PDB entry 8E39 | electron microscopy, 3.10 A resolution | chains A and C of the 4 polymer chains in the assembly

== Chain A ==
Name: VP1
Organism: Human enterovirus 71
Reference sequence: G9I191 (G9I191_HE71); residues 1-297 here correspond to UniProt positions 566-862 (UniProt number = residue number + 565)
Chain sequence (297 residues; numbered 1 to 297; the number before each row is that of its first residue):
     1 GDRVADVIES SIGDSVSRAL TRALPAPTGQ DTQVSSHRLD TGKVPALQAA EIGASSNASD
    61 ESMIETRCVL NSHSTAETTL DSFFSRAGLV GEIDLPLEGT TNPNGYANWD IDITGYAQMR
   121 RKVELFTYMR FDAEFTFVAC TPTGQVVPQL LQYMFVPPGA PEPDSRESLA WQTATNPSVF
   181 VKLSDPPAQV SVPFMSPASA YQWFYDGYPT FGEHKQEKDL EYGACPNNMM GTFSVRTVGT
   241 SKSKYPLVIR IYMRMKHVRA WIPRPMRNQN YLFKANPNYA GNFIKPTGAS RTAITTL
Construct notes: conflict Glu162 (Lys727 in G9I191)
Ligand contacts: sphingosine (SPH): Ile111, Asp112, Ile113, Phe131, Phe135, Phe137, Tyr153, Phe155, Pro177, Ser178, Val179, Val190, Val192, Met195, Tyr201, Trp203, Asn228, Met230, Phe233, Met253
Reported in the primary citation:
  - mutagenesis - N102H, M119L: unchanged stability in response to high temperatures

== Chain C ==
Name: VP3
Organism: Human enterovirus 71
Reference sequence: G9I191 (G9I191_HE71); residues 1-242 here correspond to UniProt positions 324-565 (UniProt number = residue number + 323)
Chain sequence (242 residues; numbered 1 to 242; the number before each row is that of its first residue):
     1 GFPTELKPGT NQFLTTDDGV SAPILPNFHP TPCIHIPGEV RNLLELCQVE TILEVNNVPT
    61 NATSLMERLR FPVSAQAGKG ELCAVFRADP GRSGPWQSTL LGQLCGYYTQ WSGSLEVTFM
   121 FTGSFMATGK MLIAYTPPGG PLPKDRATAM LGTHVIWDFG LQSSVTLVIP WISNTHYRAH
   181 ARDGVFDYYT TGLVSIWYQT NYVVPIGAPN TAYIIALAAA QKNFTMKLCK DASDILQTGT
   241 IQ

== Chain A / chain C interface ==
Pairs across the interface - 132 pairs, chain A then chain C:
  Ala23(A) - Arg41(C)
  Gln30(A) - Lys222(C)
  Gln30(A) - Asn223(C)
  Ala46(A) - Val165(C)
  Ala46(A) - Thr166(C)  hydrogen bond (backbone-backbone)
  Leu47(A) - Ser164(C)
  Gln48(A) - Gln162(C)
  Gln48(A) - Ser164(C)  hydrogen bond (backbone-backbone)
  Gln48(A) - Thr166(C)  hydrogen bond
  Ala50(A) - Met120(C)  hydrophobic
  Ala50(A) - Ser164(C)  hydrogen bond (backbone-side chain)
  Glu51(A) - Ser163(C)  hydrogen bond
  Ser55(A) - Gln48(C)  hydrogen bond (side chain-backbone)
  Ser55(A) - Val49(C)
  Ser55(A) - Glu50(C)  hydrogen bond (side chain-backbone)
  Ser56(A) - Glu50(C)
  Ser56(A) - Glu116(C)  hydrogen bond
  Ser56(A) - Thr118(C)  hydrogen bond
  Ser56(A) - Thr166(C)  hydrogen bond
  Ala58(A) - Gln221(C)
  Ser59(A) - Gln221(C)
  Asp60(A) - Ser114(C)  hydrogen bond
  Asp60(A) - Val168(C)
  Asp60(A) - Gln221(C)
  Met63(A) - Thr166(C)
  Ile64(A) - Pro170(C)  hydrophobic
  Asn71(A) - Asn223(C)
  His73(A) - Ser112(C)
  His73(A) - His176(C)
  His73(A) - Tyr177(C)
  Ser74(A) - Thr225(C)
  Thr75(A) - Asn42(C)
  Thr75(A) - Leu44(C)
  Glu77(A) - Tyr108(C)  hydrogen bond (backbone-side chain)
  Glu77(A) - Lys227(C)
  Glu77(A) - Leu228(C)  hydrogen bond (side chain-backbone)
  Glu77(A) - Cys229(C)  hydrogen bond (side chain-backbone)
  Thr78(A) - Asn42(C)  hydrogen bond
  Thr78(A) - Leu43(C)  hydrogen bond (backbone-backbone)
  Thr78(A) - Leu44(C)
  Thr78(A) - Tyr108(C)
  Thr79(A) - Asn42(C)
  Leu80(A) - Val40(C)
  Ala87(A) - Thr15(C)  hydrogen bond (backbone-backbone)
  Gly115(A) - Ile241(C)
  Ala117(A) - Leu236(C)
  Ala117(A) - Gln237(C)  hydrogen bond (backbone-side chain)
  Ala117(A) - Ile241(C)
  Gln118(A) - Ile235(C)
  Arg120(A) - Ile241(C)
  Arg121(A) - Gln103(C)  hydrogen bond
  Arg121(A) - Tyr107(C)  hydrogen bond
  Arg121(A) - Leu236(C)
  Phe126(A) - Val40(C)  hydrophobic
  Arg130(A) - Pro30(C)
  Arg130(A) - Thr31(C)  hydrogen bond (side chain-backbone)
  Glu134(A) - Gly19(C)
  Glu134(A) - Ser21(C)  hydrogen bond
  Thr136(A) - Phe13(C)
  Pro186(A) - Asn11(C)
  Gln189(A) - Phe13(C)
  Gln189(A) - Ser21(C)  hydrogen bond
  Val190(A) - Ala22(C)
  Val190(A) - Ile24(C)  hydrophobic
  Ser191(A) - Ser21(C)
  Ser191(A) - Ala22(C)  hydrogen bond (backbone-backbone)
  Ser191(A) - Pro23(C)
  Ser191(A) - Ile24(C)  hydrogen bond (backbone-backbone)
  Pro193(A) - Phe28(C)  hydrophobic
  Phe194(A) - Phe28(C)
  Phe194(A) - Pro30(C)
  Met195(A) - Leu25(C)  hydrophobic
  Ser196(A) - Thr31(C)  hydrogen bond (backbone-side chain)
  Pro197(A) - Thr31(C)
  Ala198(A) - Thr31(C)
  Ser199(A) - Pro32(C)  hydrogen bond (side chain-backbone)
  Ser199(A) - Ile34(C)
  Arg254(A) - Asp17(C)  hydrogen bond (side chain-backbone)
  Arg254(A) - Asp18(C)  salt bridge
  Arg254(A) - Gly19(C)
  Arg259(A) - Cys33(C)
  Arg259(A) - Glu39(C)  salt bridge
  Ala260(A) - Glu39(C)
  Ala260(A) - Val40(C)  hydrogen bond (backbone-backbone)
  Trp261(A) - Cys33(C)  hydrophobic
  Trp261(A) - Ile36(C)  hydrogen bond (side chain-backbone)
  Trp261(A) - Pro37(C)
  Trp261(A) - Gly38(C)
  Trp261(A) - Glu39(C)
  Ile262(A) - Pro37(C)
  Ile262(A) - Gly38(C)  hydrogen bond (backbone-backbone)
  Pro263(A) - Val40(C)
  Pro263(A) - Leu46(C)  hydrophobic
  Met266(A) - Tyr107(C)  hydrophobic
  Arg267(A) - Leu236(C)
  Asn268(A) - Leu236(C)
  Gln269(A) - Leu236(C)
  Asn270(A) - Leu236(C)
  Asn270(A) - Gln237(C)
  Tyr271(A) - Leu236(C)  hydrogen bond (backbone-backbone)
  Tyr271(A) - Ile241(C)  hydrophobic
  Leu272(A) - Gln242(C)  hydrogen bond (backbone-backbone)
  Phe273(A) - Ile241(C)
  Phe273(A) - Gln242(C)
  Lys274(A) - Ile241(C)  hydrogen bond (side chain-backbone)
  Lys274(A) - Gln242(C)
  Ile284(A) - Leu65(C)  hydrophobic
  Pro286(A) - Arg68(C)
  Thr287(A) - Gln97(C)  hydrogen bond (backbone-side chain)
  Gly288(A) - Arg68(C)
  Gly288(A) - Gln97(C)
  Ala289(A) - Asn57(C)  hydrogen bond (backbone-side chain)
  Ala289(A) - Ser93(C)
  Ser290(A) - Asn57(C)  hydrogen bond (side chain-backbone)
  Ser290(A) - Val58(C)  hydrogen bond (side chain-backbone)
  Ser290(A) - Thr60(C)
  Arg291(A) - Val55(C)  hydrogen bond (side chain-backbone)
  Arg291(A) - Asn57(C)  hydrogen bond
  Arg291(A) - Val58(C)
  Arg291(A) - Val85(C)  hydrogen bond (side chain-backbone)
  Thr292(A) - Val58(C)
  Ile294(A) - Val55(C)
  Ile294(A) - Asn56(C)
  Ile294(A) - Phe71(C)  hydrophobic
  Ile294(A) - Cys83(C)
  Ile294(A) - Ala84(C)  hydrophobic
  Ile294(A) - Val85(C)  hydrogen bond (backbone-backbone)
  Thr295(A) - Leu82(C)
  Thr295(A) - Cys83(C)
  Thr295(A) - Val85(C)
  Thr296(A) - Val85(C)
  Leu297(A) - Leu193(C)  hydrophobic
Other interface residues (no listed pair), chain A (88 interface residues in all): Ser17, Ala49, Phe83, Arg86, Thr114, Tyr116, Lys122, Leu125, Tyr128, Val138, Phe155, Pro177, Pro187, Val192, Ala200, Tyr252, Lys256, Ala293
Other interface residues (no listed pair), chain C (93 interface residues in all): Thr16, Val20, His35, Phe86, Arg87, Gly94, Ser98, Leu100, Leu104, Leu142, Thr153, Val155, Trp157, Asp158, Leu217, Met226, Asp231, Thr238, Thr240

== In short ==
88 residues of chain A face 93 of chain C across their interface; the contacts include 42 hydrogen bonds and 2
salt bridges. Polar contacts include Arg254(A)-Asp18(C), Arg259(A)-Glu39(C) and Gln48(A)-Thr166(C).
Sphingosine is bound between chain A and chain C. From the paper: N102H and M119L of chain A leave stability
in response to high temperatures unchanged.
Here chain A is VP1 and chain C is VP3, both from Human enterovirus 71. Entry 8E39 (Purification of
Enterovirus A71, strain 4643, WT capsid) was determined by electron microscopy (same publication as 8E2X,
8E2Y, 8E31, 8E38, 8E3A, 8E3B and 8E3C).
